Entry 2IB7 (X-ray diffraction, 2.05 A resolution); this record covers chains C and D of the 4 polymer chains in the assembly.

[Chain C (and D)]
Molecule: Acetyl-CoA acetyltransferase
Organism: Homo sapiens
Notes: EC 2.3.1.9; chain D of this document is another copy of the same molecule, construct and numbering; everything in this record applies to it too
Reference sequence: P24752 (THIL_HUMAN); residue numbers follow UniProt; this construct covers 34-427
Amino-acid sequence (395 residues; numbered 33 to 427; the number before each row is that of its first residue):
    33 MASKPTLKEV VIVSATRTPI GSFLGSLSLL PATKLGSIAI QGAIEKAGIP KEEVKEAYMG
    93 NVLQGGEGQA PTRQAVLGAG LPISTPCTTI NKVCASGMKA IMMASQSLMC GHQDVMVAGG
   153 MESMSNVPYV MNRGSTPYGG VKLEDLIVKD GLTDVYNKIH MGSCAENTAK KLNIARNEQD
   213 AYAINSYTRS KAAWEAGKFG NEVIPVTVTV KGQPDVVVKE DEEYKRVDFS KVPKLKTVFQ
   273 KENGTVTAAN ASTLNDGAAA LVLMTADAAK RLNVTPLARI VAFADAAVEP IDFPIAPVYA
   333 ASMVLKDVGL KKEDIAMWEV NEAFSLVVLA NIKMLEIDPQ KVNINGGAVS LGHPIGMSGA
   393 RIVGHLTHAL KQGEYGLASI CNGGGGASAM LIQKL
Disordered / not traced: 33-35 (chain D: 33-34)
Differences from the reference sequence: initiating methionine (33); engineered mutation Ala34 (Val in P24752)
Swiss-Prot annotation at these positions:
  - active site: Cys126 (Acyl-thioester intermediate), Cys413 (Proton donor/acceptor)
  - binding site (CoA): Tyr219, Arg258 to Asp260, Lys263, Ser284
  - binding site (K(+)): Tyr219, Ala280, Ala281, Ala283, Val381
  - site: His385 (Increases nucleophilicity of active site Cys)
  - modified residue: Lys66 (N6-acetyllysine), Lys78 (N6-succinyllysine), Lys174 (N6-acetyllysine), Lys181 (N6-acetyllysine), Lys190 (N6-acetyllysine), Lys202 (N6-acetyllysine), Lys223 (N6-acetyllysine), Lys230 (N6-acetyllysine), Lys243 (N6-succinyllysine), Lys251 (N6-acetyllysine), Lys257 (N6-acetyllysine), Lys263 (N6-acetyllysine), Lys266 (N6-succinyllysine), Lys268 (N6-succinyllysine), Lys273 (N6-acetyllysine), Lys338 (N6-acetyllysine)
  - natural variant: Glu85 (deletion: In 3KTD), Asn93 (N93S: In 3KTD), Gly152 (G152A: In 3KTD), Asn158 (N158D: In 3KTD), Gly183 (G183R: In 3KTD), Thr297 (T297M: In 3KTD), Ala301 (A301P: In 3KTD), Ile312 (I312T: In 3KTD), Ala333 (A333P: In 3KTD), Gly379 (G379V: In 3KTD), Ala380 (A380T: In 3KTD)

[Chain C / chain D interface]
Pairs across the interface (144):
  Pro37(C) - Thr38(D)
  Pro37(C) - Lys40(D)
  Pro37(C) - Met141(D)
  Pro37(C) - Cys142(D)
  Thr38(C) - Pro37(D)
  Thr38(C) - Thr38(D)  hydrogen bond (backbone-backbone)
  Leu39(C) - Leu39(D)  hydrophobic
  Leu39(C) - Cys142(D)
  Lys40(C) - Ser35(D)  hydrogen bond (side chain-backbone)
  Phe55(C) - Arg165(D)
  Glu88(C) - Lys131(D)  salt bridge
  Glu88(C) - Asp317(D)
  Tyr90(C) - Lys131(D)  hydrogen bond
  Tyr90(C) - Met135(D)
  Tyr90(C) - Gln138(D)
  Gln96(C) - Gln96(D)
  Gln96(C) - Asn123(D)  hydrogen bond
  Gln96(C) - Asp182(D)
  Gly97(C) - Asp182(D)
  Gly98(C) - Leu178(D)
  Gly98(C) - Lys181(D)  hydrogen bond (backbone-side chain)
  Gly98(C) - Asp182(D)  hydrogen bond (backbone-side chain)
  Glu99(C) - Asp182(D)
  Gly100(C) - Lys181(D)
  Gly100(C) - Asp182(D)  hydrogen bond (backbone-side chain)
  Gln101(C) - Val125(D)
  Gln101(C) - Lys181(D)
  Gln101(C) - Asp182(D)
  Gln101(C) - Gly183(D)  hydrogen bond (side chain-backbone)
  Gln101(C) - Thr185(D)
  Gln101(C) - Asp186(D)
  Gln101(C) - Val187(D)
  Gln101(C) - Met193(D)  hydrogen bond
  Gln101(C) - Gly415(D)
  Gln101(C) - Gly416(D)  hydrogen bond (side chain-backbone)
  Ala102(C) - Val125(D)  hydrophobic
  Arg105(C) - Tyr188(D)  hydrogen bond (backbone-side chain)
  Arg105(C) - Ala319(D)
  Arg105(C) - Val320(D)  hydrogen bond (side chain-backbone)
  Arg105(C) - Gly416(D)  hydrogen bond (side chain-backbone)
  Gln106(C) - Val187(D)
  Gln106(C) - Tyr188(D)  hydrogen bond (backbone-side chain)
  Leu109(C) - Tyr188(D)
  Ile115(C) - Ala319(D)
  Ile115(C) - Val320(D)
  Ile115(C) - Glu321(D)
  Ser116(C) - Ala319(D)
  Pro118(C) - Asp317(D)
  Cys119(C) - Lys124(D)
  Thr120(C) - Ile122(D)
  Thr120(C) - Asn123(D)
  Thr120(C) - Lys124(D)
  Thr120(C) - Lys131(D)
  Thr121(C) - Ile122(D)
  Thr121(C) - Asn123(D)  hydrogen bond (backbone-backbone)
  Ile122(C) - Thr120(D)
  Ile122(C) - Thr121(D)
  Ile122(C) - Met135(D)  hydrophobic
  Asn123(C) - Gln96(D)  hydrogen bond
  Asn123(C) - Thr120(D)
  Asn123(C) - Thr121(D)  hydrogen bond (backbone-backbone)
  Lys124(C) - Cys119(D)
  Lys124(C) - Thr120(D)
  Val125(C) - Gln101(D)
  Val125(C) - Ala102(D)  hydrophobic
  Lys131(C) - Glu88(D)  salt bridge
  Lys131(C) - Tyr90(D)
  Lys131(C) - Thr120(D)
  Met135(C) - Tyr90(D)
  Met135(C) - Ile122(D)  hydrophobic
  Met135(C) - Met135(D)  hydrophobic
  Gln138(C) - Ser139(D)  hydrogen bond
  Gln138(C) - Cys142(D)
  Gln138(C) - His144(D)  hydrogen bond
  Ser139(C) - Gln138(D)  hydrogen bond
  Met141(C) - Pro37(D)
  Met141(C) - Cys142(D)  hydrophobic
  Met141(C) - His144(D)
  Cys142(C) - Pro37(D)
  Cys142(C) - Leu39(D)
  Cys142(C) - Gln138(D)
  Cys142(C) - Met141(D)  hydrophobic
  Cys142(C) - Cys142(D)  hydrophobic
  Gly143(C) - Pro37(D)
  His144(C) - Gln138(D)  hydrogen bond
  His144(C) - Met141(D)
  His144(C) - Phe315(D)
  Met156(C) - Arg165(D)
  Ser157(C) - Arg165(D)
  Val159(C) - Arg165(D)  hydrogen bond (backbone-side chain)
  Pro160(C) - Val162(D)  hydrophobic
  Pro160(C) - Met163(D)
  Tyr161(C) - Tyr161(D)
  Tyr161(C) - Val162(D)
  Tyr161(C) - Met163(D)  hydrogen bond (backbone-backbone)
  Tyr161(C) - Arg165(D)  hydrogen bond
  Val162(C) - Pro160(D)  hydrophobic
  Val162(C) - Tyr161(D)
  Val162(C) - Val162(D)  hydrophobic
  Met163(C) - Pro160(D)
  Met163(C) - Tyr161(D)  hydrogen bond (backbone-backbone)
  Met163(C) - Leu175(D)  hydrophobic
  Asn164(C) - Tyr161(D)
  Arg165(C) - Phe55(D)
  Arg165(C) - Ser157(D)
  Arg165(C) - Val159(D)  hydrogen bond (side chain-backbone)
  Arg165(C) - Tyr161(D)  hydrogen bond
  Arg165(C) - Asp177(D)  salt bridge
  Arg165(C) - Ile179(D)
  Leu175(C) - Met163(D)  hydrophobic
  Asp177(C) - Arg165(D)  salt bridge
  Leu178(C) - Gly98(D)
  Ile179(C) - Arg165(D)
  Lys181(C) - Gly98(D)  hydrogen bond (side chain-backbone)
  Lys181(C) - Gly100(D)
  Lys181(C) - Gln101(D)
  Asp182(C) - Gln96(D)
  Asp182(C) - Gly97(D)
  Asp182(C) - Gly98(D)  hydrogen bond (side chain-backbone)
  Asp182(C) - Glu99(D)
  Asp182(C) - Gly100(D)  hydrogen bond (side chain-backbone)
  Asp182(C) - Gln101(D)
  Gly183(C) - Gln101(D)  hydrogen bond (backbone-side chain)
  Thr185(C) - Gln101(D)
  Asp186(C) - Gln101(D)
  Val187(C) - Gln101(D)
  Val187(C) - Gln106(D)
  Tyr188(C) - Arg105(D)
  Tyr188(C) - Gln106(D)  hydrogen bond (side chain-backbone)
  Tyr188(C) - Leu109(D)
  Met193(C) - Gln101(D)  hydrogen bond
  Phe315(C) - His144(D)
  Asp317(C) - Glu88(D)
  Asp317(C) - Pro118(D)
  Ala319(C) - Arg105(D)
  Ala319(C) - Ile115(D)
  Ala319(C) - Ser116(D)
  Val320(C) - Arg105(D)  hydrogen bond (backbone-side chain)
  Val320(C) - Ile115(D)
  Glu321(C) - Ile115(D)
  Pro322(C) - Leu109(D)  hydrophobic
  Gly415(C) - Gln101(D)
  Gly416(C) - Gln101(D)  hydrogen bond (backbone-side chain)
  Gly416(C) - Arg105(D)  hydrogen bond (backbone-side chain)
Interface residues without a listed pair, chain C (71 interface residues in all): Leu56, Val94, Pro103, Thr117, Leu184, Ala318, Gly417
Interface residues without a listed pair, chain D (72 interface residues in all): Leu56, Val94, Pro103, Thr117, Gly143, Met156, Asn164, Leu184, Ala318, Pro322, Gly417

[Summary]
71 residues of chain C and 72 residues of chain D are in contact; the contacts include 36 hydrogen bonds and 4
salt bridges. Polar contacts include Glu88(C)-Lys131(D), Arg165(C)-Asp177(D) and Lys40(C)-Ser35(D).
Chain C and chain D are both Acetyl-CoA acetyltransferase (Homo sapiens); the structure, Crystallographic and
kinetic studies of human mitochondrial acetoacetyl-CoA thiolase (T2): the importance of potassium and chloride
..., was determined by X-ray diffraction (same publication as 2IB8, 2IB9, 2IBU, 2IBW and 2IBY).
